PDB entry 6OQU | electron microscopy, 3.20 A resolution | chains B and F of the 22 polymer chains in the assembly

# Chain B
Protein: ATP synthase subunit alpha
From: Escherichia coli
Notes: EC 7.1.2.2
UniProtKB: A0A073FQ32 (A0A073FQ32_ECOLX); residues 1-513 here = UniProt positions 1-513
Amino-acid sequence (513 residues; each row starts with the number of its first residue):
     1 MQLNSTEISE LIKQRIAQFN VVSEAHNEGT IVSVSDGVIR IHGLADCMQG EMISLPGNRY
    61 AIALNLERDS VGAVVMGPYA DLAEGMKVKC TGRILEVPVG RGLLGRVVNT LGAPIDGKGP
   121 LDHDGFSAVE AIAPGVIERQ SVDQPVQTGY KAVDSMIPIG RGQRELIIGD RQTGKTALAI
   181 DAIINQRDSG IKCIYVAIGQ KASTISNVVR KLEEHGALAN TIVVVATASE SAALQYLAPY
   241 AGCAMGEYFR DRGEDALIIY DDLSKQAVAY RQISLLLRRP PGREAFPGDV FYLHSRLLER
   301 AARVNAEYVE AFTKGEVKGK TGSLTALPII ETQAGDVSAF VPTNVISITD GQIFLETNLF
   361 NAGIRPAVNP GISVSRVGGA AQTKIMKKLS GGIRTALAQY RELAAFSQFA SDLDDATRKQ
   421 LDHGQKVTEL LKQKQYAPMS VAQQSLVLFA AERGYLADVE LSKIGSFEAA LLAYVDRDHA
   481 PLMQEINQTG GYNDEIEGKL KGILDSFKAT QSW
Ion coordination: Mg2+: Thr176 (together with ATP)
Residues lining bound ligands:
  - ADP (adenosine-5'-diphosphate): Val374, Ser375, Arg376
  - ATP: Tyr150, Asp170, Arg171, Gln172, Thr173, Gly174, Lys175, Thr176, Ala177, Gln200, Asp261, Glu331, Phe360, Arg365, Pro366, Gln433, Lys434, Gln435

# Chain F
Protein: ATP synthase subunit beta
From: Escherichia coli
Notes: EC 7.1.2.2
UniProtKB: A0A0F6CB56 (A0A0F6CB56_ECOLX); residues 0-459 here correspond to UniProt positions 1-460 (UniProt number = residue number + 1)
Amino-acid sequence (471 residues; row label = number of the first residue in the row; numbers below 1 keep their minus sign (Met-11 is residue -11)):
   -11 MRGSHHHHHH GMATGKIVQV IGAVVDVEFP QDAVPRVYDA LEVQNGNERL VLEVQQQLGG
    49 GIVRTIAMGS SDGLRRGLDV KDLEHPIEVP VGKATLGRIM NVLGEPVDMK GEIGEEERWA
   109 IHRAAPSYEE LSNSQELLET GIKVIDLMAP FAKGGKVGLF GGAGVGKTVN MMELIRNIAI
   169 EHSGYSVFAG VGERTREGND FYHEMTDSNV IDKVSLVYGQ MNEPPGNRLR VALTGLTMAE
   229 KFRDEGRDVL LFVDNIYRYT LAGTEVSALL GRMPSAVGYQ PTLAEEMGVL QERITSTKTG
   289 SITSVQAVYV PADDLTDPSP ATTFAHLDAT VVLSRQIASL GIYPAVDPLD STSRQLDPLV
   349 VGQEHYDTAR GVQSILQRYQ ELKDIIAILG MDELSEEDKL VVARARKIQR FLSQPFFVAE
   409 VFTGSPGKYV SLKDTIRGFK GIMEGEYDHL PEQAFYMVGS IEEAVEKAKK L
Not modelled in the structure: -11 to 1
Differences from the reference sequence: initiating methionine (-11); expression tag (-10 to -1); conflict Ala137 (Cys138 in A0A0F6CB56)
Ion coordination: Mg2+: Thr156 (together with ADP)
Residues lining bound ligands:
  - ADP (adenosine-5'-diphosphate): Gly150, Ala151, Gly152, Val153, Gly154, Lys155, Thr156, Val157, Arg182, Glu185, Tyr331, Phe404, Ala407, Phe410
  - ATP: Ser341, Arg342, Asp345, Tyr354, Arg358

# Chain B / chain F interface
Residue-residue contacts (76; chain B residue first):
  Gly43(B) with Arg64(F)
  Leu44(B) with Arg64(F), hydrogen bond (backbone-side chain)
  Ala45(B) with Arg64(F), hydrogen bond (backbone-side chain)
  Asp46(B) with Arg63(F), salt bridge
  Cys47(B) with Arg63(F)
  Met48(B) with Gly61(F); Leu62(F)
  Gln49(B) with Val8(F); Gly10(F); Ser59(F), hydrogen bond; Asp60(F); Gly61(F), hydrogen bond (backbone-backbone); Leu62(F), hydrogen bond (backbone-backbone)
  Asn65(B) with Val8(F); Ile9(F)
  Leu66(B) with Gln7(F); Val8(F), hydrogen bond (backbone-backbone); Leu62(F); Arg64(F)
  Glu67(B) with Gln7(F); Ile9(F); Arg64(F), hydrogen bond (backbone-side chain)
  Arg68(B) with Val6(F); Gln7(F); Glu16(F), salt bridge
  Ser70(B) with Arg64(F)
  Val71(B) with Arg64(F)
  Ile94(B) with Gly61(F)
  Val136(B) with Thr183(F); Gly186(F); Asn187(F), hydrogen bond (backbone-side chain)
  Ile137(B) with Val95(F); Tyr190(F), hydrophobic
  Arg139(B) with Thr183(F), hydrogen bond; Asn187(F)
  Ser141(B) with Asp188(F)
  Arg164(B) with Arg182(F)
  Pro280(B) with Ala256(F)
  Pro281(B) with Gly266(F)
  Gly282(B) with Val265(F)
  Arg283(B) with Ala300(F); Asp302(F), salt bridge; Asp305(F), salt bridge
  Asp289(B) with Glu253(F)
  Phe291(B) with Arg246(F); Leu249(F), hydrophobic
  Tyr292(B) with Asn210(F); Glu211(F); Pro212(F); Arg216(F); Glu253(F)
  Ser295(B) with Met209(F), hydrogen bond (side chain-backbone)
  Glu299(B) with Arg182(F); Thr183(F), hydrogen bond; Met209(F); Asn210(F)
  Ser338(B) with Ala300(F); Asp301(F), hydrogen bond
  Thr343(B) with Ala151(F); Tyr297(F)
  Asn344(B) with Tyr297(F)
  Ile346(B) with Ala151(F), hydrophobic
  Ser347(B) with Ala151(F); Arg182(F), hydrogen bond (backbone-side chain); Arg246(F); Tyr297(F)
  Ile348(B) with Arg182(F), hydrogen bond (backbone-side chain); Met209(F), hydrophobic
  Thr349(B) with Arg182(F), hydrogen bond (backbone-side chain)
  Asp350(B) with Arg182(F), salt bridge; Arg184(F), salt bridge
  Arg376(B) with Gly152(F); Arg182(F); Phe410(F)
  Glu402(B) with Leu328(F)
  Phe406(B) with Arg394(F)
Also at the interface, not in a pair above, chain B (55 interface residues in all): Leu64, Glu130, Ile132, Ala133, Pro134, Gln140, Gly288, Arg296, Val337, Gly371, Ile372, Ser375, Val377, Gly379, Gln399, Leu413
Also at the interface, not in a pair above, chain F (56 interface residues in all): Ile50, Ser58, Ile87, Asp96, Met97, Tyr206, Pro213, Pro262, Pro299, Arg323, Ser327, Val409, Gln441, Tyr444, Leu459

# In short
55 residues of chain B face 56 of chain F across their interface; the contacts include 15 hydrogen bonds and 6
salt bridges. Polar pairs include Asp46(B)-Arg63(F), Arg68(B)-Glu16(F) and Arg283(B)-Asp302(F). ADP is bound
between chain B and chain F. Chain B binds ATP.
Here chain B is ATP synthase subunit alpha and chain F is ATP synthase subunit beta, both from Escherichia
coli. Entry 6OQU (E. coli ATP synthase State 1d) was determined by electron microscopy together with 6OQR,
6OQS, 6OQT, 6OQV, 6OQW, 6PQV and 3 further entries from the same study.
